PDB entry 8EH9 | electron microscopy, 3.90 A resolution | chains H and J of the 8 polymer chains in the assembly

# Chain H
Protein: DNA-directed RNA polymerase subunit alpha
Organism: Escherichia coli
Notes: EC 2.7.7.6
UniProt: P0A7Z6 (RPOA_ECO57); numbering as in UniProt (aligned over 1-234)
Amino-acid sequence (239 residues; row label = number of the first residue in the row):
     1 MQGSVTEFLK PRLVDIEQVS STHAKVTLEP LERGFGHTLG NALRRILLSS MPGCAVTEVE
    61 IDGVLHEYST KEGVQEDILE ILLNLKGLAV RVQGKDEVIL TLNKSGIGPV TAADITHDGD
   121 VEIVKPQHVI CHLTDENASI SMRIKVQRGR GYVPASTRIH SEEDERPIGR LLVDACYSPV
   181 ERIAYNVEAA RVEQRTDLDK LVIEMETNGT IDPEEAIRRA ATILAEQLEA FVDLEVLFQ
Disordered / not traced: 1-4, 159-169, 235-239
Construct notes: expression tag (235-239)

# Chain J
Protein: DNA-directed RNA polymerase subunit beta'
Organism: Escherichia coli
Notes: EC 2.7.7.6
UniProt: C3SIA2 (C3SIA2_ECOLX); residue numbers follow UniProt; this construct covers 2-1407
Amino-acid sequence (1407 residues; row label = number of the first residue in the row):
     1 VKDLLKFLKA QTKTEEFDAI KIALASPDMI RSWSFGEVKK PETINYRTFK PERDGLFCAR
    61 IFGPVKDYEC LCGKYKRLKH RGVICEKCGV EVTQTKVRRE RMGHIELASP TAHIWFLKSL
   121 PSRIGLLLDM PLRDIERVLY FESYVVIEGG MTNLERQQIL TEEQYLDALE EFGDEFDAKM
   181 GAEAIQALLK SMDLEQECEQ LREELNETNS ETKRKKLTKR IKLLEAFVQS GNKPEWMILT
   241 VLPVLPPDLR PLVPLDGGRF ATSDLNDLYR RVINRNNRLK RLLDLAAPDI IVRNEKRMLQ
   301 EAVDALLDNG RRGRAITGSN KRPLKSLADM IKGKQGRFRQ NLLGKRVDYS GRSVITVGPY
   361 LRLHQCGLPK KMALELFKPF IYGKLELRGL ATTIKAAKKM VEREEAVVWD ILDEVIREHP
   421 VLLNRAPTLH RLGIQAFEPV LIEGKAIQLH PLVCAAYNAD FDGDQMAVHV PLTLEAQLEA
   481 RALMMSTNNI LSPANGEPII VPSQDVVLGL YYMTRDCVNA KGEGMVLTGP KEAERLYRSG
   541 LASLHARVKV RITEYEKDAN GELVAKTSLK DTTVGRAILW MIVPKGLPYS IVNQALGKKA
   601 ISKMLNTCYR ILGLKPTVIF ADQIMYTGFA YAARSGASVG IDDMVIPEKK HEIISEAEAE
   661 VAEIQEQFQS GLVTAGERYN KVIDIWAAAN DRVSKAMMDN LQTETVINRD GQEEKQVSFN
   721 SIYMMADSGA RGSAAQIRQL AGMRGLMAKP DGSIIETPIT ANFREGLNVL QYFISTHGAR
   781 KGLADTALKT ANSGYLTRRL VDVAQDLVVT EDDCGTHEGI MMTPVIEGGD VKEPLRDRVL
   841 GRVTAEDVLK PGTADILVPR NTLLHEQWCD LLEENSVDAV KVRSVVSCDT DFGVCAHCYG
   901 RDLARGHIIN KGEAIGVIAA QSIGEPGTQL TMRTFHIGGA ASRAAAESSI QVKNKGSIKL
   961 SNVKSVVNSS GKLVITSRNT ELKLIDEFGR TKESYKVPYG AVLAKGDGEQ VAGGETVANW
  1021 DPHTMPVITE VSGFVRFTDM IDGQTITRQT DELTGLSSLV VLDSAERTAG GKDLRPALKI
  1081 VDAQGNDVLI PGTDMPAQYF LPGKAIVQLE DGVQISSGDT LARIPQESGG TKDITGGLPR
  1141 VADLFEARRP KEPAILAEIS GIVSFGKETK GKRRLVITPV DGSDPYEEMI PKWRQLNVFE
  1201 GERVERGDVI SDGPEAPHDI LRLRGVHAVT RYIVNEVQDV YRLQGVKIND KHIEVIVRQM
  1261 LRKATIVNAG SSDFLEGEQV EYSRVKIANR ELEANGKVGA TYSRDLLGIT KASLATESFI
  1321 SAASFQETTR VLTEAAVAGK RDELRGLKEN VIVGRLIPAG TGYAYHQDRM RRRAAGEAPA
  1381 APQVTAEDAS ASLAELLNAG LGGSDNE
Disordered / not traced: 1-15, 1374-1407
Construct notes: expression tag (1)
Metal / ion sites: Zn2+ site 1: Cys-70, Cys-72, Cys-85, Cys-88; Mg2+: Asp-460 (shared with 2 residues of chain R); Zn2+ site 2: Cys-814, Cys-888, Cys-895, Cys-898

# Interface between chain H and chain J
Pairs across the interface (30):
  Arg-44(H) / Arg-538(J)
  Leu-48(H) / Arg-535(J)
  Leu-48(H) / Ser-539(J)
  Leu-79(H) / Val-526(J)  hydrophobic
  Glu-80(H) / Leu-569(J)
  Leu-83(H) / Val-526(J)  hydrophobic
  Leu-83(H) / Leu-527(J)
  Leu-83(H) / Thr-528(J)
  Leu-83(H) / Arg-551(J)
  Asn-84(H) / Arg-551(J)
  Lys-86(H) / Val-526(J)
  Lys-86(H) / Leu-527(J)
  Lys-86(H) / Glu-532(J)  salt bridge
  Tyr-152(H) / Met-525(J)
  Tyr-152(H) / Arg-535(J)
  Tyr-152(H) / Leu-536(J)  hydrophobic
  Tyr-152(H) / Leu-541(J)  hydrophobic
  Pro-154(H) / Leu-541(J)
  Asp-174(H) / Met-525(J)
  Cys-176(H) / Glu-532(J)
  Cys-176(H) / Arg-535(J)  hydrogen bond
  Ser-178(H) / Arg-535(J)
  Val-180(H) / Arg-535(J)  hydrogen bond (backbone-side chain)
  Glu-181(H) / Lys-531(J)
  Glu-181(H) / Arg-535(J)
  Arg-182(H) / Lys-531(J)
  Arg-182(H) / Glu-534(J)  salt bridge
  Arg-182(H) / Met-581(J)  hydrogen bond
  Thr-196(H) / Glu-443(J)
  Glu-206(H) / Lys-531(J)
Interface residues without a listed pair, chain H (20 interface residues in all): Ile-183, Ala-184, Arg-191
Interface residues without a listed pair, chain J (17 interface residues in all): Asp-413

# Summary
20 residues of chain H and 17 residues of chain J are in contact; the contacts include 3 hydrogen bonds and 2
salt bridges. Among the polar pairs are Lys-86(H)/Glu-532(J), Arg-182(H)/Glu-534(J) and Cys-176(H)/Arg-535(J).
Cys-70(J), Cys-72(J), Cys-85(J) and Cys-88(J) form the Zn2+ site 1.
Here chain H is DNA-directed RNA polymerase subunit alpha and chain J is DNA-directed RNA polymerase subunit
beta', both from Escherichia coli. Entry 8EH9 (Cryo-EM structure of his-elemental paused elongation complex
with a folded TL and a rotated RH-FL (2)) was determined by electron microscopy (same publication as 8EG7,
8EG8, 8EGB, 8EH8, 8EHA, 8EHF and 8EHI).
